7LZ3 - chain A; structure by X-ray diffraction, 2.18 A resolution.

== Chain A ==
Name: Cyclic GMP-AMP synthase
Source organism: synthetic construct
Amino-acid sequence (362 residues; numbered 146 to 507; the number before each row is that of its first residue):
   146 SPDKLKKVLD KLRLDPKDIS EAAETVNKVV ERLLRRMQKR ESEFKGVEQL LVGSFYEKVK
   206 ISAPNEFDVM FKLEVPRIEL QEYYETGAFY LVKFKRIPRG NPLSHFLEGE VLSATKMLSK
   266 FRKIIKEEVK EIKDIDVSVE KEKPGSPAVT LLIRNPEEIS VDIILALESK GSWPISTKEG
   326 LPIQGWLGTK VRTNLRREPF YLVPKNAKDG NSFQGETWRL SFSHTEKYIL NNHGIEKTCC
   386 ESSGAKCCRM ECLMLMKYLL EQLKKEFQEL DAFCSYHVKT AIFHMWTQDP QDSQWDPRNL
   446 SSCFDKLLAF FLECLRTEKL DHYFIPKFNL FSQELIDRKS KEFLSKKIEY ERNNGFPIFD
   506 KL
Not modelled in the structure: 146, 506-507
Bound ions: Zn2+: His378, Cys384, Cys385, Cys392

== Summary ==
The Zn2+ site is built by His378, Cys384, Cys385 and Cys392.
Chain A is Cyclic GMP-AMP synthase (synthetic construct); the structure, Computational design of
constitutively active cGAS, was determined by X-ray diffraction (same publication as 7KXS).
